PDB entry 4U5C | X-ray diffraction, 3.69 A resolution | chains C and F of the 6 polymer chains in the assembly

== Chain C ==
Name: Glutamate receptor 2
From: Rattus norvegicus
UniProtKB: P19491 (GRIA2_RAT); aligned to UniProt positions 25-838 over residues 6-824 (the alignment contains insertions or deletions, so no single offset holds)
Sequence (814 residues; each row starts with the number of its first residue; note: 5 numbers in that range are skipped by the numbering (no residue carries them; nothing is unmodelled there)):
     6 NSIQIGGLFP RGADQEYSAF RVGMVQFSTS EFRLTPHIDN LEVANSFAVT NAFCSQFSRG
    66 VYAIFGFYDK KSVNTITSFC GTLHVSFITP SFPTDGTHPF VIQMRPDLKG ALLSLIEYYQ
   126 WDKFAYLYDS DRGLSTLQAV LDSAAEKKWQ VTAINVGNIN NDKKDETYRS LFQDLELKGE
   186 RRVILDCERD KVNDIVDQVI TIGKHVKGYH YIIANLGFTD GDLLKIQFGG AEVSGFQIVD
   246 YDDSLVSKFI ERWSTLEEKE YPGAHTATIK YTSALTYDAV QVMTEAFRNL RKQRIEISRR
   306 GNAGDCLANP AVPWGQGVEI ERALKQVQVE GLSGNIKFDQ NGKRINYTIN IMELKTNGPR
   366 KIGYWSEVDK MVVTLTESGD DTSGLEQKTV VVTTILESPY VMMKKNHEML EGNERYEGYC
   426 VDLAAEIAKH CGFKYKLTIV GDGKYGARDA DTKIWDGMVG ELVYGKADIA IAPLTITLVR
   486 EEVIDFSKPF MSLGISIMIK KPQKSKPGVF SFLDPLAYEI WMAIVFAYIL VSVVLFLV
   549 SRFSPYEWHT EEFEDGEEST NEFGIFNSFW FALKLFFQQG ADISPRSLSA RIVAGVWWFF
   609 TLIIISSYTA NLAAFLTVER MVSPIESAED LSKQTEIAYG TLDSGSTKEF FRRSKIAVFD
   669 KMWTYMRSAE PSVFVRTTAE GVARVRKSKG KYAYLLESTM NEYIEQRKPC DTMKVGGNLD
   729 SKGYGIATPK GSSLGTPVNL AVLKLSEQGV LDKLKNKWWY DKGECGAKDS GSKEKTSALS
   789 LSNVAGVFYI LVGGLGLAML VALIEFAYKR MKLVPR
Disordered / not traced: 382-386, 549-591, 775-787, 817-824
Cystine bridges: Cys59-Cys311, Cys718-Cys773
Glycans and other covalent adducts: N-acetylglucosamine (NAG) linked to Asn351
Construct notes: engineered mutation Gly184 (Lys203 in P19491), Glu237 (Asn256 in P19491), Asp385 (Asn406 in P19491), Gln392 (Asn413 in P19491), Asp461 (Asn482 in P19491), Ala528 (Cys549 in P19491), Leu535 (Gly556 in P19491), Glu565 (Ser586 in P19491), Phe577 (Leu598 in P19491), Ala580 (Ser601 in P19491), Lys582 (Gly603 in P19491), Leu583 (Ala604 in P19491), Phe585 (Met606 in P19491), Ala589 (Cys610 in P19491), Ala598 (Gly619 in P19491), Ala602 (Gly623 in P19491), Ala815 (Cys836 in P19491), Arg818 (Ser839 in P19491), Met819 (Arg840 in P19491), Lys820 (Ala841 in P19491), Leu821 (Glu842 in P19491), Val822 (Ala843 in P19491), Pro823 (Lys844 in P19491)
Small-molecule neighbours:
  - fluoro-willardiine (FWD; 2-amino-3-(5-fluoro-2,4-dioxo-3,4-dihydro-2H-pyrimidin-1-yl)-propionic acid): Glu402, Tyr450, Gly451, Pro478, Leu479, Thr480, Arg485, Leu650, Gly653, Ser654, Thr655, Thr686, Tyr702, Leu704, Glu705, Met708, Tyr732
  - FWF (N,N'-[biphenyl-4,4'-diyldi(2R)propane-2,1-diyl]dipropane-2-sulfonamide): Ile481, Lys493, Pro494, Phe495, Met496, Ser497, Ser729, Lys730, Gly731, Val750, Leu751, Ser754
Curated features (UniProtKB/Swiss-Prot):
  - binding site (L-glutamate): Thr482
  - glycosylation: Asn351 (N-linked (GlcNAc...) asparagine)
Reported in the primary citation:
  - mutagenesis - I633A, I633E: decreased signaling
  - mutagenesis - I633A, I633E: unchanged expression

== Chain F ==
Name: Con-ikot-ikot
From: Conus striatus
UniProtKB: P0CB20 (CONII_CONST); residues 1-86 here correspond to UniProt positions 38-123 (UniProt number = residue number + 37)
Sequence (90 residues; each row starts with the number of its first residue; numbers below 1 keep their minus sign (Gly-3 is residue -3)):
    -3 GPGSSGPADC CRMKECCTDR VNECLQRYSG REDKFVSFCY QEATVTCGSF NEIVGCCYGY
    57 QMCMIRVVKP NSLSGAHEAC KTVSCGNPCA
Disordered / not traced: -3 to 1
Cystine bridges: Cys12-Cys43, Cys13-Cys52, Cys20-Cys35, Cys53-Cys81, Cys59-Cys76
Construct notes: expression tag (-3 to 0)
Curated features (UniProtKB/Swiss-Prot):
  - site (Interaction with glutamate receptor 2 (GRIA2)): Gln37, Glu48, Ala75

== How chain C and chain F interact ==
Pairs across the interface (21):
  Lys153(C) - Asn67(F)
  Arg453(C) - Gln37(F)
  Arg453(C) - Val41(F)
  Lys458(C) - Val41(F)
  Trp460(C) - Gln37(F)
  Val484(C) - Gln37(F)
  Glu487(C) - Ser33(F)  hydrogen bond (backbone-side chain)
  Glu487(C) - Phe34(F)
  Glu487(C) - Gln37(F)
  Glu487(C) - Gln57(F)
  Val488(C) - Phe34(F)  hydrophobic
  Val488(C) - Gln37(F)
  Arg660(C) - Glu48(F)  salt bridge
  Arg661(C) - Glu48(F)  salt bridge
  Arg661(C) - Ile49(F)
  Lys663(C) - Phe46(F)
  Lys663(C) - Asn47(F)
  Lys738(C) - Lys30(F)  hydrogen bond (side chain-backbone)
  Lys738(C) - Phe31(F)
  Lys738(C) - Ser33(F)
  Gly739(C) - Lys30(F)
Also at the interface, not in a pair above, chain C (13 interface residues in all): Val468

== Overview ==
13 residues of chain C face 12 of chain F across their interface, with 2 hydrogen bonds and 2 salt bridges.
Polar contacts include Arg660(C)-Glu48(F), Arg661(C)-Glu48(F) and Glu487(C)-Ser33(F). Bound to chain C:
compound FWF and fluoro-willardiine. The paper reports that I633A and I633E of chain C reduce signaling; I633A
and I633E of chain C leave expression unchanged.
Here chain C is Glutamate receptor 2 (Rattus norvegicus) and chain F is Con-ikot-ikot (Conus striatus). Entry
4U5C (Crystal structure of GluA2, con-ikot-ikot snail toxin, partial agonist FW and postitive modulator
(R,R)-2b complex) was determined by X-ray diffraction together with 4U5B, 4U5D, 4U5E and 4U5F from the same
study.
